PDB entry 9E7H | electron microscopy, 3.29 A resolution | chains C and D of the 4 polymer chains in the assembly

# Chain C
Name: Light-independent protochlorophyllide reductase subunit N
From: Cereibacter sphaeroides
Notes: EC 1.3.7.7
UniProtKB: B9KK24 (BCHN_CERSK); numbering as in UniProt (aligned over 1-428)
Sequence (428 residues; each row starts with the number of its first residue):
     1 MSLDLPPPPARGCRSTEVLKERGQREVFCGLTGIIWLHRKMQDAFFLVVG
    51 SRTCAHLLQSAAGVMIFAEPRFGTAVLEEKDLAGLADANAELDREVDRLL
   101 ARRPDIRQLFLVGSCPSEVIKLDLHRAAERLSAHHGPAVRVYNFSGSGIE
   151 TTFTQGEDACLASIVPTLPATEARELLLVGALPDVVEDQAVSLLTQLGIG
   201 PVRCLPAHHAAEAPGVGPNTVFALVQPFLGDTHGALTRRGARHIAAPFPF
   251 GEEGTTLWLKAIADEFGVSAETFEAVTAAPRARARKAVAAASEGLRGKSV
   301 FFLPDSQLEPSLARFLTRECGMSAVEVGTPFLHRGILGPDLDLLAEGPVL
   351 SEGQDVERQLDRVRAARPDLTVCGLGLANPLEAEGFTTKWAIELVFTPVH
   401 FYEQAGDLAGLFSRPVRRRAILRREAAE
Unresolved in the structure: 1-21, 77-84, 134-137, 305, 424-428
Ligand contacts:
  - Protochlorophyllide (PMR): F28, T32, I35, L57, S60, A61, W390, I392, F396, R414
  - 4Fe-4S cluster (SF4): C29, L31, T53, C54, L57, S114, C115, P116, G148
Curated features (UniProtKB/Swiss-Prot):
  - binding site ([4Fe-4S] cluster): C29, C54, C115

# Chain D
Name: Light-independent protochlorophyllide reductase subunit B
From: Cereibacter sphaeroides
Notes: EC 1.3.7.7
UniProtKB: B9KK25 (BCHB_CERSK); residue numbers follow UniProt; this construct covers 1-536
Sequence (536 residues; numbered 1 to 536; the number before each row is that of its first residue):
     1 MKLTLWTYEGPPHVGAMRVATGMTGMHYVLHAPQGDTYADLLFTMIERRG
    51 KRPPVSYTTFQARDLGSDTAELFQSACRDAYERFQPQAIMVGSSCTAELI
   101 QDDTGGLADALSLPVPVVHLELPSYQRKENFGADESFLQICRKLARPMER
   151 TEKVSCNLLGPTALGFRHRDDILEVTRLLEGMGIAVNAVAPMGASPADIA
   201 RLGAAHFNVLLYPETGESAARWAEKTLKQPYTKTVPIGVGATRDFVAEVA
   251 ALAGVAPVADDSRLRQPWWSASVDSTYLTGKRVFLFGDATHVIAAARVAR
   301 DEMGFEVVGMGCYNREFARPMRAAAKGYGLEALVTDDYLEVEEAIQALAP
   351 ELILGTQMERHIAKRLGIPCAVISAPVHVQDFPARYSPQMGFEGANVLFD
   401 TWIHPLTMGLEEHLLTMFREDFEFHDEAGPSHHGGKAVPASAPRADEAAE
   451 ALPATGAETAEGGSIPPEAVPPAAAAAAEAPAGEIVWLTDAERELKKIPF
   501 FVRGKARRNTEKFAAEKGLTRISIETLYEAKAHYAR
Unresolved in the structure: 1-2, 421-536
Ion coordination: Cu ion site 1 near R360 (its only coordinating residue here); Cu ion site 2 near H404 (its only coordinating residue here)
Ligand contacts:
  - Protochlorophyllide (PMR), molecule 1: Y38, L41, L42, M45, I46, V379
  - Protochlorophyllide (PMR), molecule 2: V273, D274, Y277, L410
  - 4Fe-4S cluster (SF4): P33, Q34, G35, D36
Curated features (UniProtKB/Swiss-Prot):
  - active site: D274 (Proton donor)
  - binding site ([4Fe-4S] cluster): D36
  - binding site (substrate): G409, L410
From the paper describing this entry:
  - catalytic residues: D274 (citing earlier work)

# Interface between chain C and chain D
Pairs across the interface - 80 pairs, chain C then chain D:
  G23(C) - T58(D)
  G23(C) - T59(D)  hydrogen bond (backbone-side chain)
  Q24(C) - R52(D)  hydrogen bond
  Q24(C) - Y57(D)  hydrogen bond (side chain-backbone)
  Q24(C) - T58(D)
  Q24(C) - T59(D)
  R25(C) - Q34(D)
  R25(C) - T59(D)  hydrogen bond (backbone-side chain)
  R25(C) - Q61(D)
  E26(C) - T37(D)
  V27(C) - Q34(D)
  V27(C) - G35(D)  hydrogen bond (backbone-backbone)
  V27(C) - T37(D)
  F28(C) - Q34(D)
  C29(C) - Q34(D)
  C29(C) - G35(D)
  L47(C) - L3(D)  hydrophobic
  S51(C) - Y125(D)
  R52(C) - T7(D)
  R52(C) - E9(D)
  R52(C) - G10(D)
  R52(C) - R127(D)
  R52(C) - K128(D)
  T53(C) - P11(D)
  T53(C) - H13(D)
  T53(C) - D36(D)
  T53(C) - Y38(D)
  A55(C) - T7(D)
  H56(C) - G10(D)
  H56(C) - P11(D)
  H56(C) - Y38(D)  hydrogen bond
  H56(C) - L42(D)
  L57(C) - G35(D)
  L57(C) - Y38(D)  hydrophobic
  Q59(C) - W6(D)
  Q59(C) - T7(D)  hydrogen bond (side chain-backbone)
  S60(C) - Y38(D)
  I66(C) - L5(D)
  I66(C) - W6(D)  hydrophobic
  F67(C) - W6(D)  hydrophobic
  F67(C) - Q357(D)
  F67(C) - M358(D)  hydrophobic
  F67(C) - H361(D)
  F67(C) - R365(D)
  E69(C) - L5(D)
  E69(C) - Y338(D)
  E69(C) - R365(D)  salt bridge
  P70(C) - L5(D)
  G73(C) - L3(D)
  T74(C) - L3(D)
  T74(C) - T4(D)
  V76(C) - L3(D)
  R98(C) - L3(D)
  R102(C) - L5(D)
  P116(C) - T96(D)
  P116(C) - Y125(D)
  V119(C) - T96(D)
  V119(C) - A97(D)  hydrophobic
  K121(C) - L65(D)
  G148(C) - Q34(D)  hydrogen bond (backbone-side chain)
  I149(C) - P33(D)  hydrophobic
  I149(C) - F60(D)
  I149(C) - Q61(D)
  I149(C) - A62(D)  hydrogen bond (backbone-backbone)
  E150(C) - A62(D)
  T151(C) - Q34(D)  hydrogen bond (backbone-side chain)
  T152(C) - Q34(D)
  V356(C) - R52(D)
  E357(C) - R83(D)  salt bridge
  R364(C) - F84(D)
  L375(C) - L41(D)  hydrophobic
  G376(C) - R52(D)  hydrogen bond (backbone-side chain)
  L377(C) - R52(D)
  N379(C) - T44(D)  hydrogen bond
  N379(C) - R49(D)
  P380(C) - T44(D)
  P380(C) - K51(D)
  P380(C) - R52(D)
  A383(C) - G50(D)
  W390(C) - L41(D)  hydrophobic
Also at the interface, not in a pair above, chain C (47 interface residues in all): R22, F72, C115, D361
Also at the interface, not in a pair above, chain D (47 interface residues in all): D40, M45, R48, S56, R63, A80

# Summary
The chain C/chain D interface involves 47 residues from each chain; the contacts include 12 hydrogen bonds and
2 salt bridges. Polar pairs include E69(C)-R365(D), E357(C)-R83(D) and G23(C)-T59(D). One Protochlorophyllide
molecule and one 4Fe-4S cluster molecule are bound between chain C and chain D. Bound to chain D:
Protochlorophyllide. The paper reports the catalytic residue D274(D).
Here chain C is Light-independent protochlorophyllide reductase subunit N and chain D is Light-independent
protochlorophyllide reductase subunit B, both from Cereibacter sphaeroides. Entry 9E7H (CryoEM structure of
BchN-BchB bound to Pchlide from the DPOR under turnover complex dataset) was determined by electron microscopy
together with 9BUO, 9EFU, 8VQH, 8VQI and 8VQJ from the same study.
